Entry 6TCQ (X-ray diffraction, 2.05 A resolution); this record covers chains H and L.

[Chain H]
Molecule: Omalizumab Fab Ser81Arg and Gln83Arg light chain mutant
Organism: Homo sapiens
Notes: antibody fragment or engineered binder
Amino-acid sequence (230 residues; numbered 1 to 230; the number before each row is that of its first residue):
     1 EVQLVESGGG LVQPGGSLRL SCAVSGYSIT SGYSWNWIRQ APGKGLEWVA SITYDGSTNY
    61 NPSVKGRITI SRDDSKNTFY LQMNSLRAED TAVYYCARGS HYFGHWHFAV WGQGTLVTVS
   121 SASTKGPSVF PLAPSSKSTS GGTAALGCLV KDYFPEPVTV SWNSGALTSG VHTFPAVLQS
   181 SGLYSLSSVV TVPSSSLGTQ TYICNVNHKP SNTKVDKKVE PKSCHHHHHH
Unresolved in the structure: 136-140, 223-230
Cystine bridges: C22-C96, C148-C204

[Chain L]
Molecule: Omalizumab Fab Ser81Arg and Gln83Arg light chain mutant
Organism: Homo sapiens
Notes: antibody fragment or engineered binder
Amino-acid sequence (218 residues; row label = number of the first residue in the row):
     1 DIQLTQSPSS LSASVGDRVT ITCRASQSVD YDGDSYMNWY QQKPGKAPKL LIYAASYLES
    61 GVPSRFSGSG SGTDFTLTIS RLRPEDFATY YCQQSHEDPY TFGQGTKVEI KRTVAAPSVF
   121 IFPPSDEQLK SGTASVVCLL NNFYPREAKV QWKVDNALQS GNSQESVTEQ DSKDSTYSLS
   181 STLTLSKADY EKHKVYACEV THQGLSSPVT KSFNRGEC
Unresolved in the structure: 218
Cystine bridges: C23-C92, C138-C198
From the paper describing this entry:
  - conformationally variable residues (order/disorder transition): L158

[Chain H / chain L interface]
Pairs across the interface (78):
  Q40(H) - Q42(L)  hydrogen bond
  Q40(H) - Y91(L)  hydrogen bond
  K44(H) - Y91(L)
  G45(H) - Y91(L)
  L46(H) - P48(L)  hydrophobic
  L46(H) - Y91(L)  hydrophobic
  L46(H) - F102(L)
  W48(H) - P99(L)  hydrophobic
  W48(H) - Y100(L)
  N59(H) - D98(L)
  N61(H) - P99(L)
  P62(H) - P99(L)
  Y95(H) - Q42(L)  hydrogen bond
  Y95(H) - K46(L)
  Y95(H) - A47(L)  hydrophobic
  Y102(H) - D34(L)
  Y102(H) - Y36(L)
  Y102(H) - Y53(L)  hydrophobic
  Y102(H) - A54(L)  hydrophobic
  Y102(H) - Y57(L)
  F103(H) - D34(L)
  F103(H) - Y36(L)  hydrogen bond (backbone-side chain)
  H105(H) - Y31(L)
  H105(H) - Y36(L)  hydrogen bond
  H105(H) - S95(L)
  H105(H) - H96(L)
  H105(H) - Y100(L)
  W106(H) - N38(L)
  W106(H) - S95(L)  hydrogen bond (backbone-side chain)
  W106(H) - Y100(L)  hydrogen bond (backbone-side chain)
  H107(H) - N38(L)
  H107(H) - L50(L)
  H107(H) - Y53(L)
  F108(H) - Y40(L)  hydrogen bond (backbone-side chain)
  F108(H) - L50(L)
  F108(H) - Q93(L)
  F108(H) - Y100(L)  hydrophobic
  A109(H) - L50(L)  hydrophobic
  W111(H) - Y40(L)
  W111(H) - A47(L)  hydrophobic
  W111(H) - P48(L)
  G112(H) - A47(L)
  F130(H) - S125(L)
  F130(H) - E127(L)
  F130(H) - Q128(L)
  P131(H) - S125(L)
  P131(H) - E127(L)
  L132(H) - F122(L)  hydrophobic
  L132(H) - V137(L)  hydrophobic
  A133(H) - F122(L)
  S135(H) - I121(L)
  S135(H) - P123(L)
  A145(H) - F120(L)  hydrophobic
  A145(H) - F122(L)
  A145(H) - L139(L)  hydrophobic
  L149(H) - S135(L)
  K151(H) - Q128(L)
  K151(H) - S135(L)
  H172(H) - N141(L)
  H172(H) - N142(L)  hydrogen bond
  H172(H) - S178(L)  hydrogen bond
  F174(H) - L139(L)  hydrophobic
  F174(H) - S166(L)
  F174(H) - T168(L)
  F174(H) - S178(L)
  F174(H) - L179(L)
  F174(H) - S180(L)
  P175(H) - S166(L)  hydrogen bond (backbone-side chain)
  P175(H) - V167(L)
  V177(H) - Q164(L)
  V177(H) - E165(L)
  V177(H) - S166(L)
  L178(H) - Q164(L)  hydrogen bond (backbone-side chain)
  Q179(H) - Q164(L)
  S187(H) - S180(L)  hydrogen bond
  V189(H) - L139(L)  hydrophobic
  T191(H) - N141(L)
  K217(H) - E127(L)  salt bridge
Also at the interface, not in a pair above, chain H (41 interface residues in all): I38, T143, A144, L146, T173
Also at the interface, not in a pair above, chain L (46 interface residues in all): E59, S131, T133, D171, T184

[Overview]
41 residues of chain H and 46 residues of chain L are in contact, with 13 hydrogen bonds and 1 salt bridge.
Among the polar pairs are K217(H)-E127(L), Q40(H)-Q42(L) and Q40(H)-Y91(L). From the paper: conformational
variability at L158(L).
Chain H is Omalizumab Fab Ser81Arg and Gln83Arg light chain mutant and chain L is Omalizumab Fab Ser81Arg and
Gln83Arg light chain mutant, both from Homo sapiens; the structure, Crystal structure of the omalizumab Fab
Ser81Arg and Gln83Arg light chain mutant, was determined by X-ray diffraction together with 6TCM, 6TCN, 6TCO,
6TCP and 6TCR from the same study.
